PDB entry 7OKO | electron microscopy, 3.40 A resolution | chains A and O of the 65 polymer chains in the assembly

Chain A:
Name: Type-F conjugative transfer system secretin TraK
From: Salmonella enterica subsp. salamae serovar 58:l,z13,z28:z6
UniProt: A0A734HNY4 (A0A734HNY4_SALER); residues 24-239 here = UniProt positions 24-239
Amino-acid sequence (216 residues; numbered 24 to 239; the number before each row is that of its first residue):
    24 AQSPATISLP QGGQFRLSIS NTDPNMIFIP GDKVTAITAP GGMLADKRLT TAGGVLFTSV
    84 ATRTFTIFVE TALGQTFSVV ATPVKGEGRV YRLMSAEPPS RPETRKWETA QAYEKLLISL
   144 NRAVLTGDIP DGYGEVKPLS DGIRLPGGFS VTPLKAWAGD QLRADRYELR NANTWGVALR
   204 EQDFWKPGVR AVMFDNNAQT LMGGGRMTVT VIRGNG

Chain O:
Name: TraB
From: Salmonella enterica
Amino-acid sequence (10 residues; numbered 177 to 186; the number before each row is that of its first residue):
   177 PGMMDSQEFS

Interface between chain A and chain O:
Contacting residue pairs - 8 pairs, chain A then chain O:
  Ala68(A) - Gly178(O)
  Asp69(A) - Gly178(O)
  Asp69(A) - Met179(O)
  Asp69(A) - Met180(O)  hydrogen bond (side chain-backbone)
  Arg71(A) - Met180(O)
  Arg71(A) - Ser182(O)
  Thr81(A) - Gly178(O)
  Val83(A) - Pro177(O)
Other interface residues (no listed pair), chain A (8 interface residues in all): Pro47, Lys70, Leu79
Other interface residues (no listed pair), chain O (6 interface residues in all): Gln183

Summary:
Chain A and chain O form an interface of 8 and 6 residues respectively; the contacts include 1 hydrogen bond.
Its one hydrogen-bonded contact is Asp69(A)-Met180(O).
Here chain A is Type-F conjugative transfer system secretin TraK (Salmonella enterica subsp. salamae serovar
58:l,z13,z28:z6) and chain O is TraB (Salmonella enterica). Entry 7OKO (Structure of the outer-membrane core
complex (outer ring) from a conjugative type IV secretion system) was determined by electron microscopy
together with 7OKN from the same study.
